5AY8 - chains B and J of the 10 polymer chains in the assembly; structure by X-ray diffraction, 2.80 A resolution.

[Chain B]
Molecule: Histone H4
Organism: Homo sapiens
Reference sequence: P62805 (H4_HUMAN); residues 0-102 here correspond to UniProt positions 1-103 (UniProt number = residue number + 1)
Sequence (106 residues; row label = number of the first residue in the row; numbers below 1 keep their minus sign (Gly-3 is residue -3)):
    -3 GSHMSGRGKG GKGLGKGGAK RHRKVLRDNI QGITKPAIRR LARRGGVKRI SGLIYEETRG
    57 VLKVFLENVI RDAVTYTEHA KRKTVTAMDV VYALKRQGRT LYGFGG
Disordered / not traced: -3 to 24
Differences from the reference sequence: expression tag (-3 to -1)

[Chain J]
Molecule: 146-nt DNA strand
Organism: Homo sapiens
Sequence (146 nucleotides; each row starts with the number of its first residue):
   147 ATCAATATCC ACCTGCAGAT TCTACCAAAA GTGTATTTGG AAACTGCTCC ATCAAAAGGC
   207 ATGTTCAGCT GAATTCAGCT GAACATGCCT TTTGATGGAG CAGTTTCCAA ATACACTTTT
   267 GGTAGAATCT GCAGGTGGAT ATTGAT
Disordered / not traced: 147
Metal / ion sites: Mn2+ site 1 near DG246 (its only coordinating residue here); Mn2+ site 2 near DG280 (its only coordinating residue here); Mn2+ site 3 near DG283 (its only coordinating residue here)

[How chain B and chain J interact]
Contacting residue pairs (13; chain B residue first):
  Arg35(B) - DA228(J)  salt bridge to the phosphate
  Arg45(B) - DT226(J)  base contact
  Arg45(B) - DG227(J)  hydrogen bond to the sugar
  Arg45(B) - DA228(J)  phosphate contact
  Ile46(B) - DG227(J)  sugar contact
  Ile46(B) - DA228(J)  hydrogen bond to the phosphate
  Ser47(B) - DG227(J)  phosphate contact
  Gly48(B) - DG227(J)  hydrogen bond to the phosphate
  Arg78(B) - DA248(J)  phosphate contact
  Lys79(B) - DC247(J)  salt bridge to the phosphate
  Lys79(B) - DA248(J)  hydrogen bond to the phosphate
  Thr80(B) - DC247(J)  phosphate contact
  Thr80(B) - DA248(J)  hydrogen bond to the phosphate
Also at the interface, not in a pair above, chain B (11 interface residues in all): Arg39, Lys44, Tyr51
Also at the interface, not in a pair above, chain J (6 interface residues in all): DA229

[In short]
Chain B and chain J form an interface of 11 and 6 residues respectively; the contacts include 5 hydrogen bonds
and 2 salt bridges. Polar contacts include Arg45(B)-DG227(J), Ile46(B)-DA228(J) and Gly48(B)-DG227(J).
Here chain B is Histone H4 and chain J is a 146-nt DNA strand, both from Homo sapiens. Entry 5AY8 (Crystal
structure of human nucleosome containing H3.Y) was determined by X-ray diffraction.
